Entry 6CE0 (X-ray diffraction, 4.60 A resolution (low resolution: residue-level contacts below are approximate; hydrogen-bond / salt-bridge calls are withheld)); this record covers chains G and H of the 6 polymer chains in the assembly.

[Chain G]
Protein: Envelope glycoprotein gp160
Organism: Human immunodeficiency virus 1
UniProt: A4ZPX1 (A4ZPX1_9HIV1); the construct lacks a stretch of the UniProt sequence and is renumbered around it, so the offset changes along the chain: 31-134 = UniProt 30-133; 136-165 = UniProt 134-163; 169-308 = UniProt 171-310; 311-321 = UniProt 311-321; 5 more segments
Amino-acid sequence (487 residues; row label = number of the first residue in the row; note: 9 numbers in that range are skipped by the numbering (no residue carries them; nothing is unmodelled there); a row labelled like 165A-165E holds insertion residues (165A, then the next letters in order)):
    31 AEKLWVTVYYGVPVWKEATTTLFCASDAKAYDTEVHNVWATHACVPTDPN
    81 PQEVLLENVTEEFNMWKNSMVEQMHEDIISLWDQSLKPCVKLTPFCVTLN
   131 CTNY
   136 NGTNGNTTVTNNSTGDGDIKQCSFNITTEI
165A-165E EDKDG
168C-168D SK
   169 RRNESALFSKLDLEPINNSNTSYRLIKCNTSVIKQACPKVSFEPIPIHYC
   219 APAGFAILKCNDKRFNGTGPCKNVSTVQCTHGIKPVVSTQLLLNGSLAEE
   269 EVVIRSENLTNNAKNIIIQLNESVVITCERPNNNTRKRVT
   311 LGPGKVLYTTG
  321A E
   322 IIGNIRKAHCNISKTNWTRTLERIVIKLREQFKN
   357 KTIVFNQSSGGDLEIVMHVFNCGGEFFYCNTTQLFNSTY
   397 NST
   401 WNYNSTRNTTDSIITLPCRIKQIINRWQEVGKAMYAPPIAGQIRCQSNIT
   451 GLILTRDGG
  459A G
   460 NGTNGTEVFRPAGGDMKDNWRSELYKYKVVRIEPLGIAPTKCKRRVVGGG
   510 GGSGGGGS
Disordered / not traced: 31, 136-151, 165A-165E, 401-409, 508-517
Sequence notes: engineered mutation Cys501 (Ala500 in A4ZPX1); expression tag (507-517)
Disulfide bonds: Cys54-Cys74, Cys119-Cys205, Cys126-Cys196, Cys131-Cys157, Cys218-Cys247, Cys228-Cys239, Cys296-Cys331, Cys378-Cys445, Cys385-Cys418
Covalently attached groups: glycan linked to Asn88, Asn332; N-acetylglucosamine (NAG) linked to Asn130, Asn160, Asn171, Asn197, Asn234, Asn241, Asn262, Asn276, Asn289, Asn301, Asn337, Lys348, Asn355, Asn362, Asn386, Asn392, Asn397, Asn448, Asn460, Asn463
What the authors report for this chain:
  - post-translational modification sites: Asn130, Asn160, Asn171

[Chain H]
Protein: PGT124 Heavy chain
Organism: Homo sapiens
Amino-acid sequence (236 residues; each row starts with the number of its first residue; a row labelled like 82A-82C holds insertion residues (82A, then the next letters in order)):
     1 QVQLQESGPGLVRPSETLSVTCIVSGGSISNYYWTWIRQSPGKGLEWIGY
    51 ISDRETTTYNPSLNSRAVISRDTSKNQLSLQL
82A-82C RSV
    83 TTADTAIYFCATARRGQR
100A-100P IYGVVSFGEFFYYYYM
   101 DVWGKGTAVTVSSASTKGPSVFPLAPSSKSTSGGTAALGCLVKDYFPEPV
   151 TVSWNSGALTSGVHTFPAVLQSSGLYSLSSVVTVPSSSLGTQTYICNVNH
   201 KPSNTKVDKKVEPKSCD
Disordered / not traced: 1, 127-131, 214-217
Disulfide bonds: Cys22-Cys92, Cys140-Cys196

[Chain G / chain H interface]
Pairs across the interface - 7 pairs, chain G then chain H:
  Asn325(G) with Tyr100B(H)
  Arg327(G) with Tyr100B(H); Gly100C(H); Glu100I(H)
  Lys328(G) with Glu100I(H)
  His330(G) with Phe100G(H)
  Pro417(G) with Phe100G(H)
Other interface residues (no listed pair), chain G (8 interface residues in all): Ile326, Thr415, Leu416
Other interface residues (no listed pair), chain H (5 interface residues in all): Val100D

[Overview]
8 residues of chain G face 5 of chain H across their interface. N-acetylglucosamine is covalently linked to
Asn130(G), Asn160(G), Asn171(G), Asn197(G), Asn234(G) and Asn241(G) and 13 more. The paper reports
modification sites Asn130(G), Asn160(G) and Asn171(G).
Chain G is Envelope glycoprotein gp160 (Human immunodeficiency virus 1) and chain H is PGT124 Heavy chain
(Homo sapiens); the structure, Crystal structure of a HIV-1 clade B tier-3 isolate H078.14 UFO-BG Env trimer
in complex with ..., was determined by X-ray diffraction.
